PDB entry 7R9D | X-ray diffraction, 1.83 A resolution | chains N and H of the 3 polymer chains in the assembly

Chain N:
Protein: Nanobody N0
Source organism: Vicugna pacos
Notes: antibody fragment or engineered binder
Chain sequence (123 residues; numbered 1 to 123; the number before each row is that of its first residue):
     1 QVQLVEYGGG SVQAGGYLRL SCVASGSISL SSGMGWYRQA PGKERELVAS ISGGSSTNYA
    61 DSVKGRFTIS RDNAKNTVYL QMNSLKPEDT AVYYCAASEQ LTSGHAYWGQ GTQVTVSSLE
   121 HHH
Disordered / not traced: 1-2, 98-105
Disulfides: C22-C95

Chain H:
Protein: Fab 8D3 heavy chain
Source organism: Mus musculus
Notes: antibody fragment or engineered binder
Chain sequence (228 residues; numbered 1 to 228; the number before each row is that of its first residue):
     1 DVQLVESGGG LVQPGGSRKL SCAASGFTFS NFGMHWVRQA PEMGLEWVAY ISSGSTTIYY
    61 GDTVKGRFTI SRDNPKNTLF LQMTSLRSED TAMYYCARRP LYDGDYGYPM DYWGQGTSVT
   121 VSSASTKGPS VFPLAPSSKS TSGGTAALGC LVKDYFPEPV TVSWNSGALT SGVHTFPAVL
   181 QSSGLYSLSS VVTVPSSSLG TQTYICNVNH KPSNTKVDKK VEPKSCGS
Disordered / not traced: 224-228
Disulfides: C22-C96, C150-C206

How chain N and chain H interact:
Contacting residue pairs (20; chain N residue first):
  A14(N) - Y59(H)
  K43(N) - D62(H)  salt bridge
  P87(N) - Y59(H)
  E88(N) - K65(H)  salt bridge
  S118(N) - Y59(H)
  S118(N) - R99(H)  hydrogen bond (backbone-side chain)
  L119(N) - R99(H)
  L119(N) - D103(H)
  L119(N) - G104(H)
  E120(N) - Y50(H)  hydrogen bond
  E120(N) - R99(H)  salt bridge
  E120(N) - Y102(H)
  E120(N) - D103(H)  hydrogen bond (backbone-side chain)
  E120(N) - G104(H)  hydrogen bond (backbone-backbone)
  H121(N) - Y102(H)
  H121(N) - G104(H)
  H121(N) - D105(H)  salt bridge
  H122(N) - Y102(H)
  H122(N) - D105(H)  salt bridge
  H122(N) - Y106(H)
Also at the interface, not in a pair above, chain H (12 interface residues in all): S52, P100

Summary:
9 residues of chain N and 12 residues of chain H are in contact, with 4 hydrogen bonds and 5 salt bridges.
Among the polar pairs are K43(N)-D62(H), E88(N)-K65(H) and E120(N)-R99(H).
Chain N is Nanobody N0 (Vicugna pacos) and chain H is Fab 8D3 heavy chain (Mus musculus); the structure,
Crystal structure of Nb_0 in complex with Fab_8D3, was determined by X-ray diffraction, deposited together
with 7RXC and 7RXD.
